4WRT - chains R and C of the 5 polymer chains in the assembly; structure by X-ray diffraction, 2.70 A resolution.

[Chain R]
Molecule: Influenza virus polymerase vRNA promoter 3' end
Sequence (18 nucleotides; each row starts with the number of its first residue):
     1 UAUACCUCUG CUUCUGCU
Disordered / not traced: 1-3

[Chain C]
Protein: PB2
Source organism: Influenza B virus
UniProt: Q5V8X3 (Q5V8X3_9INFB); numbering as in UniProt (aligned over 1-770)
Amino-acid sequence (798 residues; numbered -8 to 789; the number before each row is that of its first residue; numbers below 1 keep their minus sign (Gly-8 is residue -8)):
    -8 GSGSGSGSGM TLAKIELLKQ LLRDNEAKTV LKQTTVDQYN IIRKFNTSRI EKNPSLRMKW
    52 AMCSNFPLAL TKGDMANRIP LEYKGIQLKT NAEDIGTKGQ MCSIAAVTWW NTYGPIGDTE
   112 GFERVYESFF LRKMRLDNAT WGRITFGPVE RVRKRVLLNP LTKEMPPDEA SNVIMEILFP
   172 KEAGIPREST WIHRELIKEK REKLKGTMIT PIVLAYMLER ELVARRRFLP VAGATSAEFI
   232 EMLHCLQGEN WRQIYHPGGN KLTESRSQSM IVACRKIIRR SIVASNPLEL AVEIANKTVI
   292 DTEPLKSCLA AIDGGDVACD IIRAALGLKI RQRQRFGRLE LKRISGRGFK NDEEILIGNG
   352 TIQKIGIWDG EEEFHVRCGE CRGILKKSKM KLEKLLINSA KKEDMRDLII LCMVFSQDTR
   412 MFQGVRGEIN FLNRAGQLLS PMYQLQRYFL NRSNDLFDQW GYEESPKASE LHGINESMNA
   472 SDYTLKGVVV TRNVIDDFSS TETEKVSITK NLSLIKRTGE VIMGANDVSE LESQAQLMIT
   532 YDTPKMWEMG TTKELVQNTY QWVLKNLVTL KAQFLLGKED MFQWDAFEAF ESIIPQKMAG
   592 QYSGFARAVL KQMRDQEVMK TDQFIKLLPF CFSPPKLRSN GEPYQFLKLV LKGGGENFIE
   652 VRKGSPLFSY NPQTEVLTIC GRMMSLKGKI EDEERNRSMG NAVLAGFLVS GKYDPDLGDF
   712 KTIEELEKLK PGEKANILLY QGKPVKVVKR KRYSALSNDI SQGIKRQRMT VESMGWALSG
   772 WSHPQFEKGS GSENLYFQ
Disordered / not traced: -8 to -1, 250-789
Construct notes: expression tag (-8 to 0, 771-789)

[Interface between chain R and chain C]
Contacting residue pairs (9):
  G10(R) with Trp51(C), hydrogen bond to the sugar
  C11(R) with Arg40(C), hydrogen bond to the base; Glu42(C), base contact; Arg48(C), salt bridge to the phosphate; Trp51(C), phosphate contact
  U12(R) with Thr38(C), hydrogen bond to the base; Ser39(C), base contact; Arg40(C), hydrogen bond to the sugar
  U13(R) with Arg40(C), hydrogen bond to the base

[In short]
4 residues of chain R face 6 of chain C across their interface; the contacts include 5 hydrogen bonds and 1
salt bridge. Among the polar pairs are C11(R)-Arg40(C), U12(R)-Thr38(C) and U13(R)-Arg40(C).
Here chain R is Influenza virus polymerase vRNA promoter 3' end and chain C is PB2 (Influenza B virus). Entry
4WRT (Crystal structure of Influenza B polymerase with bound vRNA promoter (form FluB2)) was determined by
X-ray diffraction (same publication as 4WSA).
